Entry 1Z2B (X-ray diffraction, 4.10 A resolution (low resolution: residue-level contacts below are approximate; hydrogen-bond / salt-bridge calls are withheld)); this record covers chains A and E of the 5 polymer chains in the assembly.

[Chain A]
Name: Tubulin alpha chain
From: Bos taurus
Amino-acid sequence (448 residues; numbered 1 to 448; the number before each row is that of its first residue):
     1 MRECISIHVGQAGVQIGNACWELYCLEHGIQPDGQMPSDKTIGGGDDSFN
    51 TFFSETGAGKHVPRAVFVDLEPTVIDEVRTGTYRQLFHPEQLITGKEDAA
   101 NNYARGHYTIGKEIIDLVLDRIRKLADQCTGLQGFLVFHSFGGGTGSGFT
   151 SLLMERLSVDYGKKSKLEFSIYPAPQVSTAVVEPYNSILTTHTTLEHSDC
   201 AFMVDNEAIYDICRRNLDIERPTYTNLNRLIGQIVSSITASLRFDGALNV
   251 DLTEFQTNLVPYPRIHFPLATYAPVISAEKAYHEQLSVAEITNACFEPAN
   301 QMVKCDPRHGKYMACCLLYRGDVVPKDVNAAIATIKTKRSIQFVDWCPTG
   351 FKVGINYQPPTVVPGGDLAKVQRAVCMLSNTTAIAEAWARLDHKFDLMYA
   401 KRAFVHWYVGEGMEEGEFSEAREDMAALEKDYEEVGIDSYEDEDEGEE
Disordered / not traced: 1, 38-46, 438-448
Ion coordination: Mg2+: Gly144 (together with GTP)
Ligand contacts:
  - CN2 (2-mercapto-N-[1,2,3,10-tetramethoxy-9-oxo-5,6,7,9-tetrahydro-benzo[a]heptalen-7-yl]acetamide): Ser178, Thr179, Ala180, Val181
  - GTP: Gly10, Gln11, Ala12, Gln15, Ile16, Asp69, Glu71, Asp98, Ala99, Ala100, Asn101, Ser140, Gly142, Gly143, Gly144, Thr145, Gly146, Ile171, Pro173, Val177, Ser178, Thr179, Glu183, Asn206, Tyr224, Leu227, Asn228, Ile231

[Chain E]
Name: RB3 stathmin-like domain 4
From: Rattus norvegicus
UniProt: P63043 (STMN4_RAT); residues 5-145 here correspond to UniProt positions 49-189 (UniProt number = residue number + 44)
Amino-acid sequence (142 residues; numbered 4 to 145; the number before each row is that of its first residue):
     4 ADMEVIELNKCTSGQSFEVILKPPSFDGVPEFNASLPRRRDPSLEEIQKK
    54 LEAAEERRKYQEAELLKHLAEKREHEREVIQKAIEENNNFIKMAKEKLAQ
   104 KMESNKENREAHLAAMLERLQEKDKHAEEVRKNKELKEEASR
Disordered / not traced: 31-44, 142-145
Curated features (UniProtKB/Swiss-Prot):
  - modified residue: Ser46 (Phosphoserine)

[How chain A and chain E interact]
Contacting residue pairs (60):
  His107(A) - Leu54(E)
  Tyr108(A) - Lys53(E)
  Tyr108(A) - Leu54(E)
  Tyr108(A) - Ala57(E)
  Tyr108(A) - Arg61(E)
  Thr109(A) - Arg61(E)
  Lys112(A) - Leu54(E)
  Lys112(A) - Glu58(E)
  Ser158(A) - Ser46(E)
  Val159(A) - Glu48(E)
  His197(A) - Ser46(E)
  Asp245(A) - Cys14(E)
  Asp245(A) - Ser16(E)
  Gly246(A) - Cys14(E)
  Ala247(A) - Asn12(E)
  Ala247(A) - Cys14(E)
  Ala247(A) - Gln18(E)
  Ala247(A) - Ser19(E)
  Leu248(A) - Ser19(E)
  Pro325(A) - Gln18(E)
  Pro325(A) - Phe20(E)
  Asn329(A) - Met6(E)
  Asn329(A) - Val8(E)
  Asn329(A) - Phe20(E)
  Ala333(A) - Ala4(E)
  Ala333(A) - Met6(E)
  Lys336(A) - Leu24(E)
  Thr337(A) - Ala4(E)
  Asp345(A) - Pro27(E)
  Asp345(A) - Ser28(E)
  Trp346(A) - Phe29(E)
  Cys347(A) - Pro27(E)
  Pro348(A) - Lys25(E)
  Pro348(A) - Pro27(E)
  Thr349(A) - Val22(E)
  Thr349(A) - Leu24(E)
  Thr349(A) - Lys25(E)
  Gly350(A) - Val22(E)
  Phe351(A) - Phe20(E)
  Phe351(A) - Glu21(E)
  Phe351(A) - Val22(E)
  Lys352(A) - Leu11(E)
  Lys352(A) - Phe20(E)
  Lys352(A) - Glu21(E)
  Val353(A) - Ser19(E)
  Val353(A) - Phe20(E)
  Gly354(A) - Gln18(E)
  Ile355(A) - Gly17(E)
  Ile355(A) - Gln18(E)
  Asn356(A) - Ser16(E)
  Tyr357(A) - Ser16(E)
  Tyr357(A) - Gly17(E)
  Tyr357(A) - Gln18(E)
  Val409(A) - Gln64(E)
  Gly410(A) - Gln64(E)
  Glu411(A) - Arg61(E)
  Gly412(A) - Ala57(E)
  Gly412(A) - Arg60(E)
  Glu414(A) - Arg60(E)
  Glu417(A) - Lys53(E)
Interface residues without a listed pair, chain A (40 interface residues in all): Leu152, Glu196, Phe244, Val328, Ile332
Interface residues without a listed pair, chain E (30 interface residues in all): Thr15, Ile23, Pro45

[Summary]
Chain A and chain E form an interface of 40 and 30 residues respectively. Ligands of chain A: GTP and compound
CN2.
Here chain A is Tubulin alpha chain (Bos taurus) and chain E is RB3 stathmin-like domain 4 (Rattus
norvegicus). Entry 1Z2B (Tubulin-colchicine-vinblastine: stathmin-like domain complex) was determined by X-ray
diffraction.
